Entry 8K9F (electron microscopy, 2.90 A resolution); this record covers chains B and E of the 8 polymer chains in the assembly.

Chain B:
Molecule: Fe-S-cluster-containing hydrogenase components 1-like protein
From: Chloroflexus aurantiacus (strain ATCC 29366 / DSM 635 / J-10-fl)
UniProt: A9WEV3 (A9WEV3_CHLAA); numbering as in UniProt (aligned over 1-1029)
Amino-acid sequence (1029 residues; row label = number of the first residue in the row):
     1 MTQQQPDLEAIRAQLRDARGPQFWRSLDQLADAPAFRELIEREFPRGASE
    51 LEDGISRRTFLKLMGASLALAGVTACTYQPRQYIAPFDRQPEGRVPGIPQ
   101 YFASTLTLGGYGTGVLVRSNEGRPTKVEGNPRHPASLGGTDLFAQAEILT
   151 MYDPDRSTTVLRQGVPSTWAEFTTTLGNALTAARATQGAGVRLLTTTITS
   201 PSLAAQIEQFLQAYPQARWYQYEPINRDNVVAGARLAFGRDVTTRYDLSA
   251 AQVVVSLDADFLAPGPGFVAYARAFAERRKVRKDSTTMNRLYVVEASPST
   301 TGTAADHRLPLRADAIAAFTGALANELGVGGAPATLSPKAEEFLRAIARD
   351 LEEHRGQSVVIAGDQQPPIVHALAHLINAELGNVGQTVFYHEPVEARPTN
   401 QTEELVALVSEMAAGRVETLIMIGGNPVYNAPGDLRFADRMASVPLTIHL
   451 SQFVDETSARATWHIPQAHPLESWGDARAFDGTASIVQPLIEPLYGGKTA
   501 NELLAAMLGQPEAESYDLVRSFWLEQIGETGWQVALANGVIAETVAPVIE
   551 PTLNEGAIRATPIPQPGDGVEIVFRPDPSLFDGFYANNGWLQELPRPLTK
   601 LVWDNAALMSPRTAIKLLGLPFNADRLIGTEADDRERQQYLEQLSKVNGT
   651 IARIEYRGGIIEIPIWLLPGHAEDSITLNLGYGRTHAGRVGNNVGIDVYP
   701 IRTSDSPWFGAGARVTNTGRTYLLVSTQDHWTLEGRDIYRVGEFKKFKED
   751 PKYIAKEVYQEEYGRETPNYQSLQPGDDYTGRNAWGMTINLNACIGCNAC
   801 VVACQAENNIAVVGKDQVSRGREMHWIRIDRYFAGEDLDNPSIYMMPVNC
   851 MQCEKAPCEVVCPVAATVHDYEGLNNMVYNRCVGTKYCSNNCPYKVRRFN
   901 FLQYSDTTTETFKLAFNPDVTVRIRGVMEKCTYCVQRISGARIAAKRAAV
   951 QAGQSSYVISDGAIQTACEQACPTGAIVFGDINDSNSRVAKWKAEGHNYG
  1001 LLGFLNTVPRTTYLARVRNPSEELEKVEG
Unresolved in the structure: 1-75, 1027-1029
Ion coordination: Mg2+: Q82 (shared with 1 residue of chain A; D32(E) of chain E); 4Fe-4S cluster Fe site 1: C794, C797, C800, C972; 4Fe-4S cluster Fe site 2: C804, C931, C934, C968; 4Fe-4S cluster Fe site 3: C850, C853, C892; 3Fe-4S cluster Fe: C862, C882, C888
Ligand contacts:
  - 3Fe-4S cluster (F3S): C862, P863, V864, A866, T867, M877, C882, V883, G884, T885, K886, Y887, C888, R897, F899, M928
  - heme c (HEC), molecule 1: Y78, A865, V878, N880, R881
  - heme c (HEC), molecule 2: R942, I943, K946
  - 4Fe-4S cluster (SF4), molecule 1: C794, I795, G796, C797, N798, A799, C800, I829, P847, C968, A971, C972, P973, T974, A976, I977
  - 4Fe-4S cluster (SF4), molecule 2: C804, N808, W826, I827, N849, C931, T932, Y933, C934, T966, A967, C968, E969
  - 4Fe-4S cluster (SF4), molecule 3: C850, M851, Q852, C853, A856, P857, C858, N875, C892, P893, Y894, V896, R897, K930
What the authors report for this chain:
  - 3Fe-4S cluster coordination: C882

Chain E:
Molecule: Cytochrome c domain-containing protein
From: Chloroflexus aurantiacus (strain ATCC 29366 / DSM 635 / J-10-fl)
UniProt: A9WEV6 (A9WEV6_CHLAA); residue numbers follow UniProt; this construct covers 1-205
Amino-acid sequence (205 residues; numbered 1 to 205; the number before each row is that of its first residue):
     1 MQKPRLTSRMIRFGWVGLLVLLLTACHQDMYDQQKYTTYEPSSFFADGRS
    51 SRPNVPGTTPFEVVKTDEFLYTGLIDGQEVDAMPFPVTKDLLLRGQLKYN
   101 IYCAVCHGEAGYGASMVAERGGIVPANFHQQRLREAPLSHFFVVITNGVY
   151 RGDPENGGYQSMYGYASRITPEDRWAIAAYIRALQLSQNATIDDVPPDQR
   201 AQLGN
Unresolved in the structure: 1-25, 190-205
Covalently attached groups: heme c (HEC) linked to C103
Ion coordination: Mg2+: D32 (shared with 1 residue of chain A; Q82(B) of chain B); heme c Fe: H107, M162
Ligand contacts:
  - heme c (HEC), molecule 1: Y102, V105, C106, H107, I123, V124, P125, A126, F128, R132, L133, H140, F141, V144, I145, V149, S161, M162, Y165, I169, I177, I181
  - heme c (HEC), molecule 2: V105, V117, R120
What the authors report for this chain:
  - specificity-determining residues: V149 to G158 (proposed by the authors, not directly observed)
  - binding site for heme c: C106 (from molecular simulation)
  - conformationally variable residues (order/disorder transition): D193 to N205

Interface between chain B and chain E:
Contacting residue pairs (98; chain B residue first):
  T77(B) - Q28(E)
  Y78(B) - Q28(E)  hydrogen bond (backbone-side chain)
  Y78(B) - Y31(E)  hydrogen bond
  Q79(B) - D32(E)  hydrogen bond
  P80(B) - Q28(E)
  Q82(B) - D32(E)
  Y83(B) - P41(E)
  I84(B) - Y39(E)
  A85(B) - Y39(E)  hydrogen bond (backbone-backbone)
  A85(B) - G48(E)
  A85(B) - R49(E)
  P86(B) - Y39(E)  hydrophobic
  P86(B) - R49(E)  hydrogen bond (backbone-side chain)
  F87(B) - Y39(E)
  F87(B) - R49(E)
  F87(B) - S51(E)
  F87(B) - R52(E)
  D88(B) - D47(E)
  D88(B) - R49(E)  salt bridge
  Q90(B) - Y39(E)
  Q90(B) - S167(E)
  P91(B) - N54(E)
  E92(B) - N54(E)
  E92(B) - A166(E)
  E92(B) - S167(E)
  G93(B) - N54(E)
  R94(B) - S51(E)
  R94(B) - R52(E)  hydrogen bond (side chain-backbone)
  R94(B) - N54(E)  hydrogen bond
  P96(B) - Y39(E)
  G97(B) - T38(E)
  Q100(B) - P60(E)
  Y101(B) - P60(E)
  Y101(B) - F61(E)  hydrogen bond (backbone-backbone)
  F102(B) - T59(E)
  F102(B) - P60(E)
  L116(B) - F61(E)  hydrophobic
  E121(B) - T38(E)
  E121(B) - S51(E)
  E121(B) - R52(E)  hydrogen bond (backbone-backbone)
  G122(B) - R52(E)
  R123(B) - Y36(E)  hydrogen bond (side chain-backbone)
  R123(B) - S50(E)  hydrogen bond
  N130(B) - F61(E)
  R132(B) - F61(E)
  R132(B) - E62(E)  salt bridge
  W474(B) - P56(E)
  W474(B) - G57(E)
  W474(B) - T58(E)
  Q488(B) - T58(E)
  Q488(B) - T59(E)  hydrogen bond (side chain-backbone)
  P489(B) - V55(E)
  P489(B) - T58(E)
  L490(B) - V55(E)
  I491(B) - R52(E)
  I491(B) - V55(E)
  E492(B) - P53(E)
  E492(B) - V55(E)
  L494(B) - F44(E)  hydrophobic
  L494(B) - F45(E)  hydrophobic
  Y495(B) - F44(E)  hydrophobic
  Y516(B) - G57(E)
  T530(B) - T66(E)  hydrogen bond
  Q533(B) - V64(E)
  Q533(B) - K65(E)
  V534(B) - V64(E)
  L536(B) - G57(E)
  L536(B) - T59(E)
  A537(B) - P60(E)
  A537(B) - F61(E)
  A537(B) - E62(E)  hydrogen bond (backbone-backbone)
  A537(B) - V63(E)
  A537(B) - V64(E)  hydrophobic
  Y879(B) - M30(E)
  N880(B) - M30(E)
  Q903(B) - Q34(E)
  S905(B) - Q34(E)
  D906(B) - Q34(E)
  T907(B) - Q34(E)
  K913(B) - Q34(E)
  K913(B) - Y36(E)
  L914(B) - Y36(E)  hydrophobic
  L914(B) - F44(E)  hydrophobic
  L914(B) - F45(E)  hydrophobic
  F916(B) - Q34(E)
  F916(B) - K35(E)
  P918(B) - K35(E)  hydrogen bond (backbone-side chain)
  P918(B) - Y36(E)
  V920(B) - K35(E)  hydrogen bond (backbone-side chain)
  T921(B) - M30(E)
  T921(B) - Q33(E)
  T921(B) - K35(E)
  V922(B) - M30(E)
  V922(B) - Q33(E)  hydrogen bond (backbone-side chain)
  V922(B) - Q34(E)
  V922(B) - K35(E)
  I924(B) - D29(E)
  I924(B) - M30(E)  hydrophobic
Other interface residues (no listed pair), chain B (63 interface residues in all): N120, P131, N538, G539, E910, N917, D919, R923

In short:
63 residues of chain B face 36 of chain E across their interface; the contacts include 17 hydrogen bonds and 2
salt bridges. Polar contacts include D88(B)-R49(E), R132(B)-E62(E) and Y78(B)-Q28(E). The paper reports a
binding site for heme c at C106(E); 3Fe-4S cluster coordination by C882(B).
Chain B is Fe-S-cluster-containing hydrogenase components 1-like protein and chain E is Cytochrome c
domain-containing protein, both from Chloroflexus aurantiacus (strain ATCC 29366 / DSM 635 / J-10-fl); the
structure, Cryo-EM structure of the photosynthetic alternative complex III from Chloroflexus aurantiacus at
2.9 angstrom, was determined by electron microscopy, deposited together with 8K9E and 8X2J.
